8QG1 - chains B and D of the 4 polymer chains in the assembly; structure by X-ray diffraction, 2.00 A resolution.

Chain B (and D):
Name: NADH-quinone oxidoreductase subunit F
Source organism: Aquifex aeolicus VF5
Notes: engineered mutation(s): AGHHHHHH added after L426; chain D of this document is another copy of the same molecule, construct and numbering; everything in this record applies to it too
Reference sequence: O66841 (NUOF_AQUAE); residue numbers follow UniProt; this construct covers 1-426
Chain sequence (434 residues; row label = number of the first residue in the row):
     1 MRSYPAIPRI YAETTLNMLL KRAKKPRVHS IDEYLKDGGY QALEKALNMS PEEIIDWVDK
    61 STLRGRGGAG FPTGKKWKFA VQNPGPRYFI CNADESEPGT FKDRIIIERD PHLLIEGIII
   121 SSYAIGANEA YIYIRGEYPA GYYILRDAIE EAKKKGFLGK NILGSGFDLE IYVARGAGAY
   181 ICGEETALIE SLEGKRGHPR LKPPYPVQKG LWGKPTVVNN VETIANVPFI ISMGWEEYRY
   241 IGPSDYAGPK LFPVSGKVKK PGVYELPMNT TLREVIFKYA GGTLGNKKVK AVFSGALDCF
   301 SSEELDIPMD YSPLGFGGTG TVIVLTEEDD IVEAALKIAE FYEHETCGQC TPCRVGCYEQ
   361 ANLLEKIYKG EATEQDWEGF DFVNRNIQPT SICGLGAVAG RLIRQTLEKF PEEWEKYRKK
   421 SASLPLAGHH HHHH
Disordered / not traced: 1-2, 420-434 (chain D: 1, 420-434)
Differences from the reference sequence: expression tag (427-434)
Metal / ion sites: 4Fe-4S cluster Fe: C347, C350, C353, C393
Residues lining bound ligands:
  - adenosine-5-diphosphoribose (APR): G67, G68, A69, F71, K76, F79, Y180, E185, Y205, P206, V207, V218, L297, G318, V398
  - FMN (flavin mononucleotide): G65, R66, G67, G68, F71, K76, N92, D94, E95, S96, Y180, I181, G183, E184, E185, V218, N219, N220, T223, G394, L395
  - MPO (3[N-morpholino]propane sulfonic acid): G159, K160, E170
  - 4Fe-4S cluster (SF4): I181, P199, T346, C347, G348, Q349, C350, C353, S391, I392, C393, L395, G396
Swiss-Prot annotation at these positions:
  - binding site (NAD(+)): G65 to G74
  - binding site (FMN): G176 to T223
  - binding site ([4Fe-4S] cluster): C347, C350, C353, C393

Interface between chain B and chain D:
Contacting residue pairs (7; chain B residue first):
  K154(B) with R9(D); Y11(D); P26(D)
  K155(B) with R9(D), hydrogen bond (backbone-side chain)
  F157(B) with R9(D)
  K160(B) with R27(D)
  L163(B) with R9(D)
Also at the interface, not in a pair above, chain B (7 interface residues in all): K153, G156

In short:
7 residues of chain B and 4 residues of chain D are in contact, with 1 hydrogen bond. Its one hydrogen-bonded
contact is K155(B)-R9(D). Ligands of chain B: 4Fe-4S cluster, flavin mononucleotide,
adenosine-5-diphosphoribose and compound MPO.
Chain B and chain D are both NADH-quinone oxidoreductase subunit F (Aquifex aeolicus VF5); the structure,
Crystal structure of oxidized respiratory Complex I subunits NuoEF from Aquifex aeolicus bound to ADP-ribose,
was determined by X-ray diffraction, deposited together with 8QGW, 8QH4, 8QH7 and 8QHK.
